Entry 1HXS (X-ray diffraction, 2.20 A resolution); this record covers chains 2 and 3 of the 4 polymer chains in the assembly.

== Chain 2 ==
Name: Genome polyprotein, coat protein VP2
Organism: Human poliovirus 1
UniProt: P03300 (POLH_POL1M); residues 1-272 here correspond to UniProt positions 69-340 (UniProt number = residue number + 68)
Sequence (272 residues; row label = number of the first residue in the row):
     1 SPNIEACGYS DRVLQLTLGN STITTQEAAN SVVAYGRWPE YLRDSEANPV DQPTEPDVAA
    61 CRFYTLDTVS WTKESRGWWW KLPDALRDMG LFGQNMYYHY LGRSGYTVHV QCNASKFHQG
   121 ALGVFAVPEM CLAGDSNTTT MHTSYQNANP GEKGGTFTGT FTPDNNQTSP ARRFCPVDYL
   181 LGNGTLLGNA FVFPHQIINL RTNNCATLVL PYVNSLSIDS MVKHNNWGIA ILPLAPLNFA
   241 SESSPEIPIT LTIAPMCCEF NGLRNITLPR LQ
Disordered / not traced: 1-5

== Chain 3 ==
Name: Genome polyprotein, coat protein VP3
Organism: Human poliovirus 1
UniProt: P03300 (POLH_POL1M); residues 1-237 here correspond to UniProt positions 341-577 (UniProt number = residue number + 340)
Sequence (237 residues; each row starts with the number of its first residue):
     1 GLPVMNTPGS NQYLTADNFQ SPCALPEFDV TPPIDIPGEV KNMMELAEID TMIPFDLSAT
    61 KKNTMEMYRV RLSDKPHTDD PILCLSLSPA SDPRLSHTML GEILNYYTHW AGSLKFTFLF
   121 CGSMMATGKL LVSYAPPGAD PPKKRKEAML GTHVIWDIGL QSSCTMVVPW ISNTTYRQTI
   181 DDSFTEGGYI SVFYQTRIVV PLSTPREMDI LGFVSACNDF SVRLLRDTTH IEQKALA
Disordered / not traced: 236-237

== How chain 2 and chain 3 interact ==
Residue-residue contacts (77; chain 2 residue first):
  R12(2) with L160(3)
  Y35(2) with G38(3)
  R37(2) with D35(3), salt bridge; I36(3); P37(3)
  R43(2) with D35(3)
  E46(2) with I34(3); D35(3), hydrogen bond (side chain-backbone)
  K116(2) with S123(3); M124(3), hydrogen bond (backbone-backbone); M125(3), hydrogen bond (backbone-backbone)
  F117(2) with S123(3); M125(3), hydrophobic; L202(3); S203(3); T204(3); P205(3)
  H118(2) with S123(3)
  Q119(2) with C121(3); G122(3); S123(3), hydrogen bond (side chain-backbone); P205(3); E207(3), hydrogen bond (side chain-backbone); M208(3)
  G120(2) with C121(3)
  A121(2) with C121(3), hydrophobic
  D178(2) with M65(3)
  Y179(2) with N63(3); T64(3); M65(3), hydrophobic
  L186(2) with Y68(3); H97(3)
  L187(2) with M65(3), hydrophobic; Y68(3)
  G188(2) with T51(3); M52(3), hydrogen bond (backbone-backbone); Y68(3), hydrogen bond (backbone-side chain)
  N189(2) with T51(3), hydrogen bond; H97(3), hydrogen bond (side chain-backbone); T98(3); M99(3), hydrogen bond (side chain-backbone)
  F191(2) with I49(3); D50(3); M52(3), hydrophobic; F213(3), hydrophobic
  V192(2) with I49(3), hydrophobic; T51(3); M99(3), hydrophobic
  I197(2) with L119(3), hydrophobic
  N199(2) with L119(3); F120(3), hydrogen bond (side chain-backbone); C121(3)
  R201(2) with F120(3); G122(3); S123(3), hydrogen bond (side chain-backbone); M124(3); A126(3), hydrogen bond (side chain-backbone); I158(3); G159(3), hydrogen bond (side chain-backbone)
  T202(2) with S162(3)
  P211(2) with P37(3), hydrophobic
  Y212(2) with P37(3)
  V213(2) with P37(3), hydrophobic
  N214(2) with I36(3)
  L216(2) with I34(3)
  S217(2) with I34(3)
  P233(2) with M65(3); R69(3), hydrogen bond (backbone-side chain)
  L234(2) with M52(3), hydrophobic; R69(3), hydrogen bond (backbone-side chain); L211(3), hydrophobic
  A235(2) with C121(3), hydrophobic
  P236(2) with R69(3); D209(3)
  A240(2) with S203(3); T204(3); P205(3)
Interface residues without a listed pair, chain 2 (39 interface residues in all): R76, S215, L232, N238, F239
Interface residues without a listed pair, chain 3 (40 interface residues in all): M67, P201

== Overview ==
39 residues of chain 2 face 40 of chain 3 across their interface, with 16 hydrogen bonds and 1 salt bridge.
Among the polar pairs are R37(2)-D35(3), E46(2)-D35(3) and Q119(2)-S123(3).
Here chain 2 is Genome polyprotein, coat protein VP2 and chain 3 is Genome polyprotein, coat protein VP3, both
from Human poliovirus 1. Entry 1HXS (Crystal structure of mahoney strain of poliovirus at 2.2A resolution) was
determined by X-ray diffraction.
